3KR6 - chain A; structure by X-ray diffraction, 1.70 A resolution.

[Chain A]
Molecule: UDP-N-acetylglucosamine 1-carboxyvinyltransferase
Source organism: Escherichia coli
Notes: EC 2.5.1.7
UniProtKB: P0A749 (MURA_ECOLI); residues 1-419 here = UniProt positions 1-419
Amino-acid sequence (419 residues; each row starts with the number of its first residue):
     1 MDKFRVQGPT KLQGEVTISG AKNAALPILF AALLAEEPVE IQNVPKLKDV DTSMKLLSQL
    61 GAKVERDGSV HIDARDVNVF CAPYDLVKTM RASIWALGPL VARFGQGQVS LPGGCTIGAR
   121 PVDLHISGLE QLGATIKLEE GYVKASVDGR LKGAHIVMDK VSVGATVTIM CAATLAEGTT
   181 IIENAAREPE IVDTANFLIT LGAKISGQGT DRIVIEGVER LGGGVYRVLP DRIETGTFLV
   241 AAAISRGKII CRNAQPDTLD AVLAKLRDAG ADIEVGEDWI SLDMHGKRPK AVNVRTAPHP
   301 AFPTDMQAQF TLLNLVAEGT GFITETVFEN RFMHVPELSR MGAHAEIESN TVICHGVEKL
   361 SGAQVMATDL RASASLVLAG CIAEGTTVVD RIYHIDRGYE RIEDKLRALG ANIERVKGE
Modified / non-standard residues: Asp67 (beta-L-aspartic acid; IAS)
Swiss-Prot annotation at these positions:
  - active site: Cys115 (Proton donor)
  - binding site (phosphoenolpyruvate): Lys22, Asn23
  - binding site (UDP-N-acetyl-alpha-D-glucosamine): Arg91, Arg120 to Leu124, Lys160 to Val163, Asp305, Val327
  - modified residue: Cys115 (2-(S-cysteinyl)pyruvic acid O-phosphothioketal)
Covalently attached groups: Fosfomycin, bound form (FFQ) linked to Cys115
Ligand contacts:
  - Fosfomycin, bound form (FFQ; [(1R)-1-hydroxypropyl]phosphonic acid): Lys22, Asn23, Asp49, Arg91, Gly114, Ile117, Arg120, Asp305, Arg331, Leu370, Arg397
  - uridine-diphosphate-N-acetylglucosamine (UD1): Lys22, Asn23, Leu26, Arg91, Ala92, Trp95, Arg120, Pro121, Val122, Asp123, Leu124, His125, Lys160, Val161, Ser162, Val163, Gly164, Glu188, Thr304, Asp305, Val327, Phe328, Glu329, Arg331
Reported in the primary citation:
  - binding site for Fosfomycin, bound form: Lys22, Cys115, Arg120, Arg397

[Overview]
Ligands of chain A: uridine-diphosphate-N-acetylglucosamine. Fosfomycin, bound form is covalently linked to
Cys115. Curated annotation (UniProt) lists active-site residue Cys115, phosphoenolpyruvate-binding residues
Lys22 and Asn23 and 12 UDP-N-acetyl-alpha-D-glucosamine-binding residues. From the paper: a binding site for
Fosfomycin, bound form at Lys22, Cys115 and Arg120 among others.
Chain A is UDP-N-acetylglucosamine 1-carboxyvinyltransferase (Escherichia coli); the structure, MurA dead-end
complex with fosfomycin, was determined by X-ray diffraction (same publication as 3LTH and 3KQA).
